PDB entry 5D65 | X-ray diffraction, 3.10 A resolution | chains D and E of the 5 polymer chains in the assembly

== Chain D (and E) ==
Molecule: C-C motif chemokine 3
Source organism: Homo sapiens
Notes: chain E of this document is another copy of the same molecule, construct and numbering; everything in this record applies to it too
UniProtKB: P10147 (CCL3_HUMAN); residues 1-70 here correspond to UniProt positions 23-92 (UniProt number = residue number + 22)
Chain sequence (70 residues; each row starts with the number of its first residue):
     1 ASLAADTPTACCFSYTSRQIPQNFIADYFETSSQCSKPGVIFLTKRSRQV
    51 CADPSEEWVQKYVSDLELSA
Disordered / not traced: 1-2, 70 (chain E: 70)
Cystine bridges: C11-C35, C12-C51
Small-molecule neighbours:
  - beta-D-glucopyranose (BGC), molecule 1: A4, A5, D6, T7, T9, Q34
  - beta-D-glucopyranose (BGC), molecule 2: R18, Q19, P21, F24
Curated features (UniProtKB/Swiss-Prot):
  - site (Involved in GAG binding): R18, R46, R48
Reported in the primary citation:
  - binding site for n,O6-disulfo-glucosamine: Q22, N23, K45, R46, K61, D65, L66
  - binding site for 2-O-sulfo-alpha-L-idopyranuronic acid: K61

== How chain D and chain E interact ==
Residue-residue contacts - 38 pairs, chain D then chain E:
  D6(D) with S14(E); Y15(E); T16(E); Q49(E); V50(E); C51(E), hydrogen bond (backbone-backbone)
  T7(D) with Q49(E); C51(E)
  P8(D) with A10(E), hydrophobic; C11(E); I41(E), hydrophobic; Q49(E); C51(E)
  T9(D) with T9(E); A10(E); C11(E), hydrogen bond (backbone-backbone); F13(E)
  A10(D) with P8(E), hydrophobic; T9(E)
  C11(D) with P8(E); T9(E), hydrogen bond (backbone-backbone); C11(E), hydrophobic; F13(E), hydrophobic
  F13(D) with T9(E); C11(E), hydrophobic; Q34(E); C35(E)
  S14(D) with D6(E), hydrogen bond
  Y15(D) with D6(E)
  T16(D) with D6(E), hydrogen bond (backbone-side chain)
  Q34(D) with F13(E)
  C35(D) with F13(E)
  I41(D) with P8(E), hydrophobic
  Q49(D) with D6(E); T7(E); P8(E)
  C51(D) with T7(E); P8(E)
Interface residues without a listed pair, chain D (17 interface residues in all): A5, V50
Interface residues without a listed pair, chain E (17 interface residues in all): S36

== Overview ==
The chain D/chain E interface involves 17 residues from each chain; the contacts include 5 hydrogen bonds.
Polar contacts include S14(D)-D6(E), T16(D)-D6(E) and D6(D)-C51(E). Bound to chain D: beta-D-glucopyranose.
From the paper: a binding site for n,O6-disulfo-glucosamine at Q22(D), N23(D) and K45(D) among others; a
binding site for 2-O-sulfo-alpha-L-idopyranuronic acid at K61(D).
Both chains are C-C motif chemokine 3 (Homo sapiens). Entry 5D65 (X-ray structure of macrophage inflammatory
protein-1 alpha (CCL3) with heparin complex) was determined by X-ray diffraction together with 5CMD, 5COR,
5COY and 5DNF from the same study.
